Entry 8U1S (electron microscopy, 3.21 A resolution); this record covers chains J and K of the 12 polymer chains in the assembly.

[Chain J]
Molecule: mAb-393 heavy chain
From: Homo sapiens
Chain sequence (123 residues; each row starts with the number of its first residue; a row labelled like 35A-35B holds insertion residues (35A, then the next letters in order)):
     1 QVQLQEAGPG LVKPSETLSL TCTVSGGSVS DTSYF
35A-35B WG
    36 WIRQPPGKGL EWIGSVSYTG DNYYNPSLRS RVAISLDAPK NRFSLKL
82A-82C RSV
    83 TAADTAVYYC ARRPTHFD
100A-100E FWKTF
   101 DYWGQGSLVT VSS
Unresolved in the structure: 1-2
Cystine bridges: Cys22-Cys92

[Chain K]
Molecule: mAb-393 light chain
From: Homo sapiens
Chain sequence (107 residues; numbered 1 to 107; the number before each row is that of its first residue):
     1 DIQMTQSPST LSASVGDRVT ITCRASQSIS TWLAWYQQKP GEAPKLLIYK ASNLESGVPS
    61 RFSGSGSGTE FTLTISSLQP DDFATYYCQQ YNIYSWTFGQ GTKVEIK
Cystine bridges: Cys23-Cys88

[Chain J / chain K interface]
Pairs across the interface (39):
  Phe35(J) - Tyr94(K)
  Gln39(J) - Gln38(K)  hydrogen bond
  Gln39(J) - Tyr87(K)  hydrogen bond
  Gly44(J) - Tyr87(K)
  Gly44(J) - Gln100(K)
  Leu45(J) - Pro44(K)  hydrophobic
  Leu45(J) - Tyr87(K)  hydrophobic
  Leu45(J) - Phe98(K)
  Trp47(J) - Tyr94(K)  hydrophobic
  Trp47(J) - Ser95(K)
  Trp47(J) - Trp96(K)
  Trp47(J) - Phe98(K)
  Ser50(J) - Tyr94(K)  hydrogen bond
  Tyr58(J) - Tyr94(K)  hydrophobic
  Pro61(J) - Asp1(K)
  Tyr91(J) - Gln38(K)
  Tyr91(J) - Glu42(K)
  Tyr91(J) - Ala43(K)  hydrophobic
  Arg95(J) - Tyr91(K)  hydrogen bond
  Arg95(J) - Trp96(K)
  His98(J) - Tyr49(K)  hydrogen bond
  Phe99(J) - Tyr49(K)
  Phe100A(J) - Tyr91(K)  hydrogen bond (backbone-side chain)
  Trp100B(J) - Trp32(K)
  Trp100B(J) - Tyr49(K)
  Trp100B(J) - Tyr91(K)  hydrogen bond (backbone-side chain)
  Lys100C(J) - Trp32(K)
  Lys100C(J) - Ala34(K)
  Lys100C(J) - Tyr49(K)
  Lys100C(J) - Gln89(K)  hydrogen bond
  Lys100C(J) - Gln90(K)  hydrogen bond (side chain-backbone)
  Lys100C(J) - Tyr91(K)
  Thr100D(J) - Tyr49(K)
  Phe100E(J) - Tyr36(K)
  Phe100E(J) - Leu46(K)
  Trp103(J) - Tyr36(K)  hydrophobic
  Trp103(J) - Ala43(K)  hydrophobic
  Trp103(J) - Pro44(K)  hydrogen bond (side chain-backbone)
  Gly104(J) - Ala43(K)
Also at the interface, not in a pair above, chain J (23 interface residues in all): Ile37, Lys43, Glu46, Gln105
Also at the interface, not in a pair above, chain K (21 interface residues in all): Leu33, Glu55

[Overview]
Chain J and chain K form an interface of 23 and 21 residues respectively, with 10 hydrogen bonds. Among the
polar pairs are Gln39(J)-Gln38(K), Gln39(J)-Tyr87(K) and Ser50(J)-Tyr94(K).
Chain J is mAb-393 heavy chain and chain K is mAb-393 light chain, both from Homo sapiens; the structure, A
mechanistic understanding of protective influenza B neuraminidase mAbs at the airway interface, was determined
by electron microscopy (same publication as 8U1C).
